PDB entry 6XTV | X-ray diffraction, 3.30 A resolution | chains A and B

== Chain A (and B) ==
Protein: Lysine export transcriptional regulatory protein LysG
Organism: Corynebacterium glutamicum MB001
Notes: chain B of this document is another copy of the same molecule, construct and numbering; everything in this record applies to it too
UniProt: P94632 (LYSG_CORGL); residue numbers follow UniProt; this construct covers 1-290
Amino-acid sequence (290 residues; row label = number of the first residue in the row):
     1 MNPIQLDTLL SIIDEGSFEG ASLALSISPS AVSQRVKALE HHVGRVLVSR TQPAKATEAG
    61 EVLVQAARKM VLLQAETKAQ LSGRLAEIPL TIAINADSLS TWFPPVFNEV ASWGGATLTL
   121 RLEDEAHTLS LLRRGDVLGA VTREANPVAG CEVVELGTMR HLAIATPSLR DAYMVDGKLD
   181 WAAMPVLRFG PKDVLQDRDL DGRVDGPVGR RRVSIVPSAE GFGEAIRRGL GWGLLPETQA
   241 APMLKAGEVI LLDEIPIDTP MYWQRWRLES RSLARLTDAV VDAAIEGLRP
Not modelled in the structure: 194-198 (chain B: fully traced)
Swiss-Prot annotation at these positions:
  - DNA-binding region: Phe18 to Lys37 (H-T-H motif)
What the authors report for this chain:
  - binding site for arginine: Asn95, Asp97, Asp124, Glu125, His161, Phe189, Asp193, Phe222
  - mutagenesis - A219L: abolished binding to l-lysine
  - conformationally variable residues (helix shift): Asp124, Glu125
  - mutagenesis - A219L: unchanged binding to l-histidine
  - mutagenesis - A219L: abolished signaling in response to l-lysine

== How chain A and chain B interact ==
Pairs across the interface - 47 pairs, chain A then chain B:
  Met1(A) - Gln74(B)
  Met1(A) - Leu81(B)  hydrophobic
  Glu40(A) - Leu268(B)
  His41(A) - Arg267(B)
  His41(A) - Leu268(B)
  His41(A) - Glu269(B)
  Val43(A) - Leu81(B)  hydrophobic
  Val43(A) - Leu85(B)
  Gly44(A) - Ser270(B)
  Arg45(A) - Leu85(B)  hydrogen bond (side chain-backbone)
  Arg45(A) - Ile88(B)
  Arg45(A) - Leu90(B)
  Arg45(A) - Leu138(B)
  Arg45(A) - Leu268(B)
  Val46(A) - Leu138(B)  hydrophobic
  Val46(A) - Trp266(B)  hydrophobic
  Ser49(A) - Arg134(B)
  Arg50(A) - Arg133(B)
  Arg50(A) - Arg134(B)  hydrogen bond (backbone-backbone)
  Arg50(A) - Trp266(B)
  Thr51(A) - Arg134(B)
  Thr57(A) - Gly135(B)
  Glu58(A) - Arg84(B)  salt bridge
  Glu58(A) - Ile88(B)
  Ala59(A) - Ile88(B)
  Val62(A) - Arg84(B)
  Ala66(A) - Thr77(B)
  Lys69(A) - Leu73(B)
  Met70(A) - Met70(B)  hydrophobic
  Met70(A) - Leu73(B)
  Leu73(A) - Lys69(B)
  Leu73(A) - Met70(B)  hydrophobic
  Gln74(A) - Met1(B)  hydrogen bond (side chain-backbone)
  Gln74(A) - Met70(B)
  Thr77(A) - Leu63(B)
  Thr77(A) - Ala66(B)
  Gln80(A) - Val62(B)
  Leu81(A) - Met1(B)  hydrophobic
  Leu81(A) - Val43(B)  hydrophobic
  Leu81(A) - Arg45(B)  hydrogen bond (backbone-side chain)
  Leu81(A) - Ala59(B)
  Leu81(A) - Leu63(B)  hydrophobic
  Ala149(A) - Arg84(B)
  Gly150(A) - Gln80(B)  hydrogen bond (backbone-side chain)
  Arg267(A) - Glu76(B)
  Glu269(A) - Lys69(B)  hydrogen bond (backbone-side chain)
  Arg271(A) - Lys69(B)
Interface residues without a listed pair, chain A (31 interface residues in all): Pro3, Leu63, Arg133, Leu268
Interface residues without a listed pair, chain B (32 interface residues in all): Pro3, Gln65, Leu72, Pro89

== In short ==
31 residues of chain A and 32 residues of chain B are in contact; the contacts include 6 hydrogen bonds and 1
salt bridge. Among the polar pairs are Glu58(A)-Arg84(B), Arg45(A)-Leu85(B) and Gln74(A)-Met1(B). The paper
reports a binding site for arginine at Asn95(A), Asp97(A) and Asp124(A) among others; A219L of chain A
abolishes binding to l-lysine.
Both chains are Lysine export transcriptional regulatory protein LysG (Corynebacterium glutamicum MB001).
Entry 6XTV (Full-length lttr lysg from corynebacterium glutamicum with bound effector arg) was determined by
X-ray diffraction (same publication as 6XTU).
